6M8W - chains A and B; structure by X-ray diffraction, 1.10 A resolution.

== Chain A ==
Molecule: Sedolisin
Organism: Pseudomonas sp. (strain 101)
Notes: EC 3.4.21.100
UniProtKB: P42790 (PICP_PSESR); residues 2-370 here correspond to UniProt positions 217-585 (UniProt number = residue number + 215)
Sequence (369 residues; row label = number of the first residue in the row):
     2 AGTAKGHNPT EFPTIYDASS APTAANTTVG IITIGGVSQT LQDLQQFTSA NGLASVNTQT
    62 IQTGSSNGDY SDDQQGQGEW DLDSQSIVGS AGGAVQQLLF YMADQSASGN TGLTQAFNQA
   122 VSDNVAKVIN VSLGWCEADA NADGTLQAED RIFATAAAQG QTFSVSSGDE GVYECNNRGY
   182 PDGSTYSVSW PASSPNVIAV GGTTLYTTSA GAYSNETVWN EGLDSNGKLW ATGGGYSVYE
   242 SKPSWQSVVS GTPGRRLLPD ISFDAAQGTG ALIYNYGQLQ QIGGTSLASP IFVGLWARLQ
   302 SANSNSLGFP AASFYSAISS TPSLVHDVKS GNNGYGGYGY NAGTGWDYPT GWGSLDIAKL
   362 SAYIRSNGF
Disulfide bonds: Cys137-Cys176
Ion coordination: Ca2+: Asp328, Val329, Gly344, Gly346, Asp348
Swiss-Prot annotation at these positions:
  - active site (Charge relay system): Glu80, Asp84, Ser287
  - binding site (Ca(2+)): Asp328, Val329, Gly344, Gly346, Asp348
What the authors report for this chain:
  - Ca2+ coordination: Asp328, Asp348
  - catalytic residues: Glu80, Asp84, Ser287
  - catalytic residues: Asp170 (proposed by the authors, not directly observed)
  - binding site for Aiaf peptide inhibitor (chain B): Ile35, Leu114, Leu134, Gly135, Trp136, Ser167 to Asp170, Arg179, Ser287
  - conformationally variable residues (side-chain flip): Glu80
  - contacts within the chain: Glu80-Asp84 (hydrogen bond)

== Chain B ==
Molecule: Aiaf peptide inhibitor
Sequence (4 residues; row label = number of the first residue in the row):
   381 XIAF
Modified residues: ACE (acetyl group) at position 381; Phe384 (L-phenylalaninol; PHL)

== Interface between chain A and chain B ==
Pairs across the interface (25):
  Glu80(A) - Ala383(B)
  Glu80(A) - Phe384(B)
  Leu114(A) - Ile382(B)  hydrophobic
  Ser133(A) - Ala383(B)
  Ser133(A) - Phe384(B)  hydrogen bond (backbone-backbone)
  Leu134(A) - Ile382(B)
  Leu134(A) - Ala383(B)  hydrophobic
  Leu134(A) - Phe384(B)
  Gly135(A) - Ile382(B)  hydrogen bond (backbone-backbone)
  Gly135(A) - Phe384(B)
  Trp136(A) - Ile382(B)  hydrophobic
  Trp136(A) - Phe384(B)
  Ser167(A) - Phe384(B)
  Gly169(A) - Phe384(B)
  Asp170(A) - Phe384(B)
  Glu171(A) - Phe384(B)
  Glu175(A) - Phe384(B)
  Arg179(A) - ACE_381(B)
  Arg179(A) - Ile382(B)  hydrogen bond (side chain-backbone)
  Arg179(A) - Ala383(B)  hydrogen bond (side chain-backbone)
  Arg179(A) - Phe384(B)
  Ser190(A) - Phe384(B)
  Gly285(A) - Phe384(B)
  Thr286(A) - Phe384(B)  hydrogen bond (backbone-backbone)
  Ser287(A) - Phe384(B)  covalent bond
Interface residues without a listed pair, chain A (19 interface residues in all): Ile35, Ser168, Gly284

== In short ==
The interface between chain A and chain B involves 19 residues on one side and 4 on the other; the contacts
include 1 covalent bond and 5 hydrogen bonds. Polar contacts include Arg179(A)-Ile382(B), Arg179(A)-Ala383(B)
and Ser133(A)-Phe384(B). The paper reports catalytic residues Glu80(A), Asp84(A) and Ser287(A) among others; a
binding site for Aiaf peptide inhibitor (chain B) at Ile35(A), Leu114(A) and Leu134(A) among others.
Chain A is Sedolisin (Pseudomonas sp. (strain 101)) and chain B is Aiaf peptide inhibitor; the structure,
Pseudomonas serine-carboxyl proteinase (sedolisin) complexed with the inhibitor aiaf, was determined by X-ray
diffraction (same publication as 6M8Y, 6M9C, 6M9D and 6M9F).
